1E3M - chains A and E of the 4 polymer chains in the assembly; structure by X-ray diffraction, 2.20 A resolution.

[Chain A]
Name: DNA mismatch repair protein muts
Source organism: Escherichia coli
Reference sequence: P23909 (MUTS_ECOLI); residue numbers follow UniProt; this construct covers 1-800
Sequence (800 residues; numbered 1 to 800; the number before each row is that of its first residue):
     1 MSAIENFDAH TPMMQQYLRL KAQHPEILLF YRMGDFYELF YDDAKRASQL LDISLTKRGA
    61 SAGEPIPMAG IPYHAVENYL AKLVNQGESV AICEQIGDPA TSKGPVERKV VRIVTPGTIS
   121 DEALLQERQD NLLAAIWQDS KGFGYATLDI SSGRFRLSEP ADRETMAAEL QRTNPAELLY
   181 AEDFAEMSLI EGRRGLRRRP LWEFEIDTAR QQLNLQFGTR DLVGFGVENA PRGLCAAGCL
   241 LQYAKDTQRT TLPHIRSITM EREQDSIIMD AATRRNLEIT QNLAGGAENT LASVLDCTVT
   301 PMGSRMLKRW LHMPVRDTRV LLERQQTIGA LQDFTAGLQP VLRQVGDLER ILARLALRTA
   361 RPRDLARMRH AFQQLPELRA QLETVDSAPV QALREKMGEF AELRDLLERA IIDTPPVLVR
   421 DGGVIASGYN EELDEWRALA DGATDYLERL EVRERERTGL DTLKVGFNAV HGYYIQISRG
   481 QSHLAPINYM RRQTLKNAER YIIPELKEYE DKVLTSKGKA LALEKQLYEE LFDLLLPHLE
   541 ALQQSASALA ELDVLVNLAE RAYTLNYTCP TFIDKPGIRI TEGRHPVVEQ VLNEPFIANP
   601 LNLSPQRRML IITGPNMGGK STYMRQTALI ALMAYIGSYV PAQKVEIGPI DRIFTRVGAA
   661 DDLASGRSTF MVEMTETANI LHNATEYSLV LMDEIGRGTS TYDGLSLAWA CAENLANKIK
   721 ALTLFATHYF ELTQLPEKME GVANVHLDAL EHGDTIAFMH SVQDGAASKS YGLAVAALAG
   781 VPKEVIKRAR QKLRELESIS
Disordered / not traced: 1, 659-669
Modified positions: Mse1 (selenomethionine); Mse13, Mse14, Mse33, Mse68, Mse166, Mse187, Mse260, Mse269, Mse302, Mse306, Mse313, Mse368, Mse397, Mse490, Mse609, Mse617, Mse624, Mse633, Mse671, Mse674, Mse692, Mse739, Mse759 (selenomethionine; parent Met)
Bound ions: Mg2+ site 1: Pro99, Ser102; Mg2+ site 2: Ser621 (together with ADP)
Ligand contacts: ADP (adenosine-5'-diphosphate): Val588, Leu592, Pro595, Phe596, Ile597, Asn599, Pro615, Asn616, Mse617, Gly618, Gly619, Lys620, Ser621, Thr622, His760
Curated features (UniProtKB/Swiss-Prot):
  - binding site (ATP): Gly614 to Ser621

[Chain E]
Molecule: 30-nt DNA strand
Sequence (30 nucleotides; numbered 1 to 30; the number before each row is that of its first residue):
     1 AGCTGCCAGG CACCAGTGTC AGCGTCCTAT
Disordered / not traced: 19-30

[Interface between chain A and chain E]
Pairs across the interface (30):
  Thr11(A) - DA12(E)  phosphate contact
  Thr11(A) - DC13(E)  phosphate contact
  Pro12(A) - DA12(E)  phosphate contact
  Mse13(A) - DC11(E)  phosphate contact
  Mse13(A) - DA12(E)  hydrogen bond to the phosphate
  Mse33(A) - DG9(E)  hydrogen bond to the base
  Mse33(A) - DG10(E)  sugar contact
  Mse33(A) - DC11(E)  sugar contact
  Gly34(A) - DG9(E)  phosphate contact
  Gly34(A) - DG10(E)  hydrogen bond to the sugar
  Asp35(A) - DA8(E)  sugar contact
  Asp35(A) - DG9(E)  hydrogen bond to the sugar
  Phe36(A) - DA8(E)  base contact
  Phe36(A) - DG9(E)  base contact
  Glu38(A) - DG9(E)  base contact
  Glu38(A) - DG10(E)  hydrogen bond to the base
  Arg58(A) - DG10(E)  base contact
  Arg58(A) - DC11(E)  hydrogen bond to the base
  Arg58(A) - DA12(E)  hydrogen bond to the sugar
  Gly59(A) - DC13(E)  sugar contact
  Ala60(A) - DC13(E)  phosphate contact
  Ser61(A) - DC13(E)  hydrogen bond to the phosphate
  Ser61(A) - DC14(E)  phosphate contact
  Gln95(A) - DG10(E)  phosphate contact
  Pro99(A) - DG10(E)  phosphate contact
  Pro105(A) - DC11(E)  phosphate contact
  Val106(A) - DC11(E)  hydrogen bond to the phosphate
  Arg108(A) - DG10(E)  hydrogen bond to the phosphate
  Arg108(A) - DC11(E)  salt bridge to the phosphate
  Val470(A) - DC7(E)  sugar contact

[In short]
18 residues of chain A and 8 residues of chain E are in contact; the contacts include 10 hydrogen bonds and 1
salt bridge. Among the polar pairs are Mse33(A)-DG9(E), Glu38(A)-DG10(E) and Arg58(A)-DC11(E). Ligands of
chain A: ADP.
Here chain A is DNA mismatch repair protein muts (Escherichia coli) and chain E is a 30-nt DNA strand. Entry
1E3M (The crystal structure of E. coli MutS binding to DNA with a G:T mismatch) was determined by X-ray
diffraction.
